Entry 8BW1 (X-ray diffraction, 3.25 A resolution); this record covers chains K and W of the 32 polymer chains in the assembly.

[Chain K]
Protein: Proteasome subunit beta type-5
From: Saccharomyces cerevisiae
Notes: EC 3.4.25.1
UniProt: P30656 (PSB5_YEAST); residues 1-212 here correspond to UniProt positions 76-287 (UniProt number = residue number + 75)
Amino-acid sequence (212 residues; row label = number of the first residue in the row):
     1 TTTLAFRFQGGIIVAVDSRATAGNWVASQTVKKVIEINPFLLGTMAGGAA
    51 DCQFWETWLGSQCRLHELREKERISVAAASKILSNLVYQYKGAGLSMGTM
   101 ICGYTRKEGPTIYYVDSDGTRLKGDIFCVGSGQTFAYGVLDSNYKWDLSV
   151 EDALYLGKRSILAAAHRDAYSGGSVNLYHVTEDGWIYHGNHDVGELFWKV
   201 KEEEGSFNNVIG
Bound ions: Mg2+: Ala165, Asp168, Ser171 (shared with Asp204(W) of chain W)
From the paper describing this entry:
  - binding site for 3-pyridin-4-yl-2,4-dihydro-indeno[1,2-.c.]pyrazole: Thr1
  - catalytic residues: Thr1 (citing earlier work)

[Chain W]
Protein: Proteasome subunit beta type-3
From: Saccharomyces cerevisiae
UniProt: P25451 (PSB3_YEAST); residues 0-204 here correspond to UniProt positions 1-205 (UniProt number = residue number + 1)
Amino-acid sequence (205 residues; row label = number of the first residue in the row; numbering starts at 0):
     0 MSDPSSINGGIVVAMTGKDCVAIACDLRLGSQSLGVSNKFEKIFHYGHVF
    50 LGITGLATDVTTLNEMFRYKTNLYKLKEERAIEPETFTQLVSSSLYERRF
   100 GPYFVGPVVAGINSKSGKPFIAGFDLIGCIDEAKDFIVSGTASDQLFGMC
   150 ESLYEPNLEPEDLFETISQALLNAADRDALSGWGAVVYIIKKDEVVKRYL
   200 KMRQD
Disordered / not traced: 0
Bound ions: Mg2+: Asp204 (shared with Ala165(K), Asp168(K), Ser171(K) of chain K)
Curated features (UniProtKB/Swiss-Prot):
  - modified residue: Ser30 (Phosphoserine)
  - cross-link: Lys69 (Glycyl lysine isopeptide (Lys-Gly) (interchain with G-Cter in ubiquitin))

[Chain K / chain W interface]
Pairs across the interface (43):
  Arg19(K) - Asp204(W)  salt bridge
  Asn24(K) - Asp177(W)
  Asn24(K) - Ala178(W)  hydrogen bond (backbone-backbone)
  Asn24(K) - Leu179(W)
  Trp25(K) - Gln144(W)
  Trp25(K) - Arg176(W)
  Val26(K) - Asp175(W)
  Val26(K) - Arg176(W)  hydrogen bond (backbone-side chain)
  Val26(K) - Asp177(W)
  Val26(K) - Ala178(W)
  Ala27(K) - Arg176(W)  hydrogen bond (backbone-side chain)
  Ser28(K) - Arg176(W)
  Gln29(K) - Asp175(W)
  Gln29(K) - Arg202(W)
  Phe135(K) - Leu33(W)  hydrophobic
  Ala165(K) - Asp204(W)
  His166(K) - Trp182(W)  hydrogen bond (backbone-side chain)
  His166(K) - Gln203(W)  hydrogen bond (side chain-backbone)
  Arg167(K) - Ser32(W)
  Arg167(K) - Gly34(W)  hydrogen bond (side chain-backbone)
  Arg167(K) - Val35(W)
  Arg167(K) - Trp182(W)
  Asp168(K) - Ser32(W)
  Ala169(K) - Arg27(W)
  Ala169(K) - Ser32(W)  hydrogen bond (backbone-backbone)
  Ala169(K) - Ala178(W)
  Tyr170(K) - Ser32(W)
  Tyr170(K) - Ala178(W)  hydrophobic
  Ser171(K) - Asp204(W)
  Gly172(K) - Asp204(W)
  Gly173(K) - Arg202(W)  hydrogen bond (backbone-side chain)
  Gly173(K) - Asp204(W)  hydrogen bond (backbone-side chain)
  Asp192(K) - Arg202(W)  salt bridge
  Val193(K) - Asp204(W)
  Gly194(K) - Arg202(W)
  Phe197(K) - Gln203(W)
  Trp198(K) - Lys200(W)
  Trp198(K) - Met201(W)
  Trp198(K) - Gln203(W)
  Asn209(K) - Asn37(W)  hydrogen bond
  Asn209(K) - Lys38(W)  hydrogen bond (backbone-side chain)
  Val210(K) - Asn37(W)
  Val210(K) - Gln203(W)
Also at the interface, not in a pair above, chain K (26 interface residues in all): Ile211, Gly212
Also at the interface, not in a pair above, chain W (22 interface residues in all): Ser5, Gln31, Tyr198

[Summary]
Chain K and chain W form an interface of 26 and 22 residues respectively; the contacts include 11 hydrogen
bonds and 2 salt bridges. Polar contacts include Arg19(K)-Asp204(W), Asp192(K)-Arg202(W) and
Val26(K)-Arg176(W). Ala165(K), Asp168(K), Ser171(K) and Asp204(W) form the Mg2+ site. From the paper: the
catalytic residue Thr1(K); a binding site for 3-pyridin-4-yl-2,4-dihydro-indeno[1,2-.c.]pyrazole at Thr1(K).
Chain K is Proteasome subunit beta type-5 and chain W is Proteasome subunit beta type-3, both from
Saccharomyces cerevisiae; the structure, Yeast 20S proteasome in complex with an engineered fellutamide
derivative (C14QAL), was determined by X-ray diffraction.
